PDB entry 1W63 | X-ray diffraction, 4.00 A resolution | chains B and M of the 4 polymer chains in the assembly

Chain B:
Molecule: Adapter-related protein complex 1 beta 1 subunit
Organism: Rattus norvegicus
Notes: fragment: core, residue 1-584
UniProtKB: P52303 (A1B1_RAT); residues 1-584 here = UniProt positions 1-584
Chain sequence (584 residues; numbered 1 to 584; the number before each row is that of its first residue):
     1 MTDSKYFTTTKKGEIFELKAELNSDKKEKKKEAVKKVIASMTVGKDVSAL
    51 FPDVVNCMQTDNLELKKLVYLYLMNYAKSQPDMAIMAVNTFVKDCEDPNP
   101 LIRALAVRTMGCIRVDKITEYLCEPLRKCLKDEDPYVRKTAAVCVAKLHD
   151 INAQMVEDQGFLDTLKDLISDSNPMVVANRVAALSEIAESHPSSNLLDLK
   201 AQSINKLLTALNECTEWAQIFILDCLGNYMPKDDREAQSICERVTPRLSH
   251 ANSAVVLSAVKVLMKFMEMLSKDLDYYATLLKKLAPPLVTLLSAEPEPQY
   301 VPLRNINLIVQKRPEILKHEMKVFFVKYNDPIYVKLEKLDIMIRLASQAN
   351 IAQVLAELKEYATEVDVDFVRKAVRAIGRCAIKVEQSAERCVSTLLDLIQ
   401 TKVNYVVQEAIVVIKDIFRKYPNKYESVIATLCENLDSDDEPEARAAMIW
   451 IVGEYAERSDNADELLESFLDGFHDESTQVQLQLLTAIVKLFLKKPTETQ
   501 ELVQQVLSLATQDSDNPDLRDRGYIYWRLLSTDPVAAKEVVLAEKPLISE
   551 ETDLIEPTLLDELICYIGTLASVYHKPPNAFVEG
Not modelled in the structure: 1, 268-274
Sequence notes: conflict M155 (Leu in P52303), D439 (Leu in P52303), S459 (Ile in P52303)
Curated features (UniProtKB/Swiss-Prot):
  - modified residue: K318 (N6-acetyllysine), Y574 (3'-nitrotyrosine)

Chain M:
Molecule: Adaptor-related protein complex 1, mu 1 subunit
Organism: Mus musculus
UniProtKB: P35585 (A1M1_MOUSE); numbering as in UniProt (aligned over 1-423)
Chain sequence (423 residues; numbered 1 to 423; the number before each row is that of its first residue):
     1 MSASAVYVLDLKGKVLICRNYRGDVDMSEVEHFMPILMEKEEEGMLSPIL
    51 AHGGVRFMWIKHNNLYLVATSKKNACVSLVFSFLYKVVQVFSEYFKELEE
   101 ESIRDNFVIIYELLDELMDFGYPQTTDSKILQEFITQEGHKLETGAPRPP
   151 ATVTNAVSWRSEGIKYRKNEVFLDVIEAVNLLVSANGNVLRSEIVGSIKM
   201 RVFLSGMPELRLGLNDKVLFDNTGRGKSKSVELEDVKFHQCVRLSRFEND
   251 RTISFIPPDGEFELMSYRLNTHVKPLIWIESVIEKHSHSRIEYMVKAKSQ
   301 FKRRSTANNVEIHIPVPNDADSPKFKTTVGSVKWVPENSEIVWSVKSFPG
   351 GKEYLMRAHFGLPSVEAEDKEGKPPISVKFEIPYFTTSGIQVRYLKIIEK
   401 SGYQAIPWVRYITQNGDYQLRTQ
Not modelled in the structure: 1, 146-156, 219-231, 363-372
Sequence notes: conflict F134 (Tyr in P35585), I406 (Leu in P35585)
Curated features (UniProtKB/Swiss-Prot):
  - modified residue: S2 (N-acetylserine), T152 (Phosphothreonine), T154 (Phosphothreonine), T223 (Phosphothreonine)
What the authors report for this chain:
  - post-translational modification sites: T154 (citing earlier work)

Interface between chain B and chain M:
Pairs across the interface (90):
  K35(B) - Q137(M)
  T42(B) - F107(M)
  T42(B) - Y111(M)
  E64(B) - T136(M)
  K67(B) - E116(M)  salt bridge
  K67(B) - F134(M)  hydrogen bond (side chain-backbone)
  K67(B) - T136(M)
  L68(B) - Q137(M)
  L71(B) - Y111(M)  hydrophobic
  L71(B) - E112(M)
  M74(B) - R19(M)
  M74(B) - D115(M)
  N75(B) - R19(M)
  N75(B) - Y111(M)
  K78(B) - R22(M)
  L105(B) - E116(M)
  R108(B) - D115(M)  salt bridge
  R108(B) - E116(M)  salt bridge
  R108(B) - M118(M)
  R108(B) - D119(M)  salt bridge
  R108(B) - Q124(M)
  Y136(B) - E116(M)  hydrogen bond
  Y136(B) - Q124(M)
  Y136(B) - F134(M)  hydrophobic
  T140(B) - Q124(M)  hydrogen bond
  V143(B) - D119(M)
  V143(B) - F120(M)  hydrophobic
  A146(B) - F120(M)  hydrophobic
  K147(B) - D119(M)  salt bridge
  K147(B) - F120(M)
  D150(B) - R22(M)  salt bridge
  M175(B) - Q124(M)
  N179(B) - Q124(M)
  A182(B) - Y122(M)  hydrophobic
  E186(B) - R22(M)  salt bridge
  E186(B) - F120(M)
  E186(B) - Y122(M)
  T215(B) - T125(M)
  W217(B) - P123(M)
  W217(B) - T125(M)
  F221(B) - Y122(M)  hydrophobic
  D224(B) - C76(M)
  E295(B) - Y85(M)
  E297(B) - I60(M)
  E297(B) - F81(M)
  E297(B) - Y85(M)
  Y300(B) - S47(M)
  V301(B) - V77(M)  hydrophobic
  Y328(B) - R211(M)
  Y328(B) - Y394(M)  hydrophobic
  Y328(B) - K396(M)
  N329(B) - R393(M)  hydrogen bond (backbone-side chain)
  Y333(B) - L46(M)
  Y333(B) - P48(M)  hydrophobic
  T363(B) - A405(M)
  T363(B) - P407(M)
  V365(B) - R393(M)
  V365(B) - Y394(M)  hydrophobic
  V365(B) - L395(M)
  V365(B) - V409(M)  hydrophobic
  D368(B) - R304(M)  salt bridge
  K372(B) - M45(M)
  T401(B) - I406(M)
  T401(B) - W408(M)
  K402(B) - W408(M)
  V403(B) - W408(M)  hydrophobic
  N404(B) - Y384(M)  hydrogen bond
  Y405(B) - Y384(M)
  Y405(B) - P407(M)
  Y405(B) - W408(M)
  Y405(B) - V409(M)
  R445(B) - K346(M)
  H474(B) - T328(M)
  G568(B) - A75(M)
  G568(B) - C76(M)
  G568(B) - V77(M)  hydrogen bond (backbone-backbone)
  G568(B) - S78(M)  hydrogen bond (backbone-side chain)
  T569(B) - N74(M)
  T569(B) - A75(M)
  T569(B) - V77(M)
  L570(B) - M58(M)  hydrophobic
  L570(B) - K73(M)
  L570(B) - N74(M)  hydrogen bond (backbone-side chain)
  L570(B) - A75(M)  hydrogen bond (backbone-backbone)
  L570(B) - V77(M)  hydrophobic
  A571(B) - N74(M)
  Y574(B) - R56(M)  hydrogen bond
  F581(B) - R56(M)
  E583(B) - K72(M)
  G584(B) - K72(M)
Also at the interface, not in a pair above, chain B (68 interface residues in all): I38, C112, K139, E216, I220, N252, S253, A254, L257, P298, I332, E364, D366, V367, Y566, P578, A580
Also at the interface, not in a pair above, chain M (59 interface residues in all): N20, G44, I49, A51, W59, K61, L79, S82, K86, V108, Q391, Y411
From the paper, about this interface:
  - interface residues, chain B: V365(B)

In short:
Chain B and chain M form an interface of 68 and 59 residues respectively, with 10 hydrogen bonds and 8 salt
bridges. Polar pairs include K67(B)-E116(M), R108(B)-D115(M) and R108(B)-E116(M). From the paper: the
interface residue V365(B); a modification site at T154(M).
Here chain B is Adapter-related protein complex 1 beta 1 subunit (Rattus norvegicus) and chain M is
Adaptor-related protein complex 1, mu 1 subunit (Mus musculus). Entry 1W63 (AP1 clathrin adaptor core) was
determined by X-ray diffraction.
